PDB entry 4QQT | X-ray diffraction, 1.50 A resolution | chain A

== Chain A ==
Name: Fibroblast growth factor receptor 4
Organism: Homo sapiens
Notes: EC 2.7.10.1; fragment: Tyrosine Kinase Domain of FGF receptor 4
Reference sequence: P22455 (FGFR4_HUMAN); numbering as in UniProt (aligned over 445-753)
Amino-acid sequence (323 residues; row label = number of the first residue in the row):
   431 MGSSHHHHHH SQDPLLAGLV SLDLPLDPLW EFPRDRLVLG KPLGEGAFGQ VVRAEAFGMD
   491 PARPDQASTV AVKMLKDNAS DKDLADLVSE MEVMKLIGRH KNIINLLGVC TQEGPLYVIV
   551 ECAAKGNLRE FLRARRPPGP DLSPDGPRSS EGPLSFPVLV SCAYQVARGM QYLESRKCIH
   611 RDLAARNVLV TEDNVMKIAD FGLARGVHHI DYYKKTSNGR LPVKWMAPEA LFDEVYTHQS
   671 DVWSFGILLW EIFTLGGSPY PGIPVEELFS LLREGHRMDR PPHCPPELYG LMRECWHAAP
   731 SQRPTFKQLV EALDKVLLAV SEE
Disordered / not traced: 431-453, 476-478, 507-508, 568-576, 751-753
Construct notes: initiating methionine (431); expression tag (432-444); engineered mutation A477 (Cys in P22455), E664 (Arg in P22455)
Curated features (UniProtKB/Swiss-Prot):
  - active site: D612 (Proton acceptor)
  - binding site (ATP): L473 to G476, F478 to V481, K503
  - modified residue: S573 (Phosphoserine), Y642 (Phosphotyrosine), Y643 (Phosphotyrosine)
  - natural variant: V550 (V550M: In breast pleomorphic lobular sample), P712 (P712T: In a lung adenocarcinoma sample)
  - mutagenesis: K503 (K503R: Loss of kinase activity)
Reported in the primary citation:
  - contacts within the chain: K503-E520 (salt bridge), N535-E551, D612-R650 (hydrogen bond), E551-K627
  - catalytic residues: D612 (proposed by the authors, not directly observed)
  - disease-associated variants - N535D, N535K, V550E, V550L: increased catalytic activity
  - mutagenesis - V550L: unchanged binding to FIIN-2

== Overview ==
UniProt lists active-site residue D612, 9 ATP-binding residues and one mutagenesis site. The paper reports the
catalytic residue D612; N535D, N535K and V550E, among others, increase catalytic activity.
Chain A is Fibroblast growth factor receptor 4 (Homo sapiens); the structure, Crystal Structure of FGF
Receptor (FGFR) 4 Tyrosine Kinase Domain, was determined by X-ray diffraction, deposited together with 4QQ5,
4QQJ and 4QRC.
